PDB entry 3AQ8 | X-ray diffraction, 1.83 A resolution | chain A

Chain A:
Protein: Group 1 truncated hemoglobin
Source organism: Tetrahymena pyriformis
Reference sequence: P17724 (TRHBN_TETPY); numbering as in UniProt (aligned over 1-121)
Amino-acid sequence (121 residues; each row starts with the number of its first residue):
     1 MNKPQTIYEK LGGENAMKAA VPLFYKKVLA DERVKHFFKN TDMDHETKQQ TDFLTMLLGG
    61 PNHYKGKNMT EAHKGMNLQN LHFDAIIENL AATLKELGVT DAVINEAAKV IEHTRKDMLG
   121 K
Disordered / not traced: 1-4
Sequence notes: engineered mutation Glu46 (Gln in P17724)
UniProt features mapped onto this chain:
  - binding site (heme): His73
  - modified residue: Met1 (N-acetylmethionine)
Bound ions: heme Fe near His73 (its only coordinating residue here)
Residues lining bound ligands: heme (HEM): Val34, Phe37, Phe38, Thr41, His45, Glu46, Gln49, Gln50, Phe53, Leu54, Tyr64, Gly66, Lys67, Met69, Ala72, His73, Met76, Leu78, His82, Phe83, Ile86, Ile111, Thr114, Met118

Summary:
Bound to chain A: heme. UniProt lists heme-binding residue His73.
Chain A is Group 1 truncated hemoglobin (Tetrahymena pyriformis); the structure, Crystal structure of
truncated hemoglobin from Tetrahymena pyriformis, Q46E mutant, Fe(III) form, was determined by X-ray
diffraction, deposited together with 3AQ5, 3AQ6, 3AQ7 and 3AQ9.
